3D1N - chains D and K of the 4 polymer chains in the assembly; structure by X-ray diffraction, 2.51 A resolution.

# Chain D
Molecule: 14-nt DNA strand
Sequence (14 nucleotides; each row starts with the number of its first residue):
     1 TTATTATTTATGCT

# Chain K
Molecule: POU domain, class 6, transcription factor 1
From: Homo sapiens
Notes: fragment: POU Domain
UniProtKB: Q14863 (PO6F1_HUMAN); residues 142-292 here = UniProt positions 142-292
Sequence (151 residues; row label = number of the first residue in the row):
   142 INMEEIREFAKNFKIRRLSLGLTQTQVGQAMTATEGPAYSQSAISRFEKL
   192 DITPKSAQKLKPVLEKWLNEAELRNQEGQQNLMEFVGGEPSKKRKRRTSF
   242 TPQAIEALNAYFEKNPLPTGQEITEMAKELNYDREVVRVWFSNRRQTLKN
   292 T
Disordered / not traced: 142
Construct notes: conflict Mse-144 (Leu in Q14863), Mse-172 (Leu in Q14863), Mse-267 (Ile in Q14863); engineered mutation Ser-186 (Cys in Q14863), Ser-283 (Cys in Q14863)
Modified / non-standard residues: Mse-144, Mse-172, Mse-267 (selenomethionine); Mse-224 (selenomethionine; parent Met)

# How chain D and chain K interact
Contacting residue pairs - 12 pairs, chain D then chain K:
  DT1(D) with Ala-179(K), phosphate contact; Ser-181(K), base contact
  DT2(D) with Ser-181(K), base contact; Ser-183(K), base contact
  DT5(D) with Arg-279(K), base contact
  DA10(D) with Arg-235(K), sugar contact
  DT11(D) with Arg-235(K), phosphate contact; Arg-238(K), hydrogen bond to the base
  DG12(D) with Arg-237(K), salt bridge to the phosphate; Arg-238(K), sugar contact; Ser-240(K), hydrogen bond to the phosphate
  DC13(D) with Ser-240(K), phosphate contact
Other interface residues (no listed pair), chain D (10 interface residues in all): DA3, DT7, DT9
Other interface residues (no listed pair), chain K (10 interface residues in all): Leu-258, Gln-287

# Overview
Chain D and chain K each contribute 10 residues to their interface; the contacts include 2 hydrogen bonds and
1 salt bridge. Polar pairs include DT11(D)/Arg-238(K), DG12(D)/Ser-240(K) and DG12(D)/Arg-237(K).
Chain D is a 14-nt DNA strand and chain K is POU domain, class 6, transcription factor 1 (Homo sapiens); the
structure, Structure of human Brn-5 transcription factor in complex with corticotrophin-releasing hormone gene
promoter, was determined by X-ray diffraction.
